3LTA - chain A; structure by X-ray diffraction, 2.70 A resolution.

# Chain A
Name: ATP binding protein-dx
Organism: synthetic construct
Amino-acid sequence (81 residues; numbered -1 to 79; the number before each row is that of its first residue; numbers below 1 keep their minus sign (Gly-1 is residue -1)):
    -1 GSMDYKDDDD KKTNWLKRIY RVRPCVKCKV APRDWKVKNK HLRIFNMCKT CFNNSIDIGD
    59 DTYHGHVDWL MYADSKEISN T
Disordered / not traced: -1 to 4, 74-79
Ion coordination: Zn2+: Cys23, Cys26, Cys46, Cys49
Small-molecule neighbours: ATP (adenosine-5'-triphosphate): Asp32, Lys34, Lys36, Arg41, Phe43, Asn44, Met45, Cys46, Phe50, Tyr61, His62, Gly63, His64

# Summary
Bound to chain A: ATP. Cys23, Cys26, Cys46 and Cys49 coordinate Zn2+.
Chain A is ATP binding protein-dx (synthetic construct); the structure, Crystal structure of a non-biological
ATP binding protein with a TYR-PHE mutation within the ligand binding ..., was determined by X-ray diffraction
(same publication as 3LT8, 3LT9, 3LTB, 3LTC and 3LTD).
